PDB entry 8ED9 | electron microscopy, 3.40 A resolution | chains D and H of the 8 polymer chains in the assembly

Chain D:
Protein: Transient receptor potential cation channel, subfamily M, member 3
Organism: Mus musculus
Reference sequence: Q5F4S7 (Q5F4S7_MOUSE); residue numbers follow UniProt; this construct covers 2-1344
Amino-acid sequence (1343 residues; numbered 2 to 1344; the number before each row is that of its first residue):
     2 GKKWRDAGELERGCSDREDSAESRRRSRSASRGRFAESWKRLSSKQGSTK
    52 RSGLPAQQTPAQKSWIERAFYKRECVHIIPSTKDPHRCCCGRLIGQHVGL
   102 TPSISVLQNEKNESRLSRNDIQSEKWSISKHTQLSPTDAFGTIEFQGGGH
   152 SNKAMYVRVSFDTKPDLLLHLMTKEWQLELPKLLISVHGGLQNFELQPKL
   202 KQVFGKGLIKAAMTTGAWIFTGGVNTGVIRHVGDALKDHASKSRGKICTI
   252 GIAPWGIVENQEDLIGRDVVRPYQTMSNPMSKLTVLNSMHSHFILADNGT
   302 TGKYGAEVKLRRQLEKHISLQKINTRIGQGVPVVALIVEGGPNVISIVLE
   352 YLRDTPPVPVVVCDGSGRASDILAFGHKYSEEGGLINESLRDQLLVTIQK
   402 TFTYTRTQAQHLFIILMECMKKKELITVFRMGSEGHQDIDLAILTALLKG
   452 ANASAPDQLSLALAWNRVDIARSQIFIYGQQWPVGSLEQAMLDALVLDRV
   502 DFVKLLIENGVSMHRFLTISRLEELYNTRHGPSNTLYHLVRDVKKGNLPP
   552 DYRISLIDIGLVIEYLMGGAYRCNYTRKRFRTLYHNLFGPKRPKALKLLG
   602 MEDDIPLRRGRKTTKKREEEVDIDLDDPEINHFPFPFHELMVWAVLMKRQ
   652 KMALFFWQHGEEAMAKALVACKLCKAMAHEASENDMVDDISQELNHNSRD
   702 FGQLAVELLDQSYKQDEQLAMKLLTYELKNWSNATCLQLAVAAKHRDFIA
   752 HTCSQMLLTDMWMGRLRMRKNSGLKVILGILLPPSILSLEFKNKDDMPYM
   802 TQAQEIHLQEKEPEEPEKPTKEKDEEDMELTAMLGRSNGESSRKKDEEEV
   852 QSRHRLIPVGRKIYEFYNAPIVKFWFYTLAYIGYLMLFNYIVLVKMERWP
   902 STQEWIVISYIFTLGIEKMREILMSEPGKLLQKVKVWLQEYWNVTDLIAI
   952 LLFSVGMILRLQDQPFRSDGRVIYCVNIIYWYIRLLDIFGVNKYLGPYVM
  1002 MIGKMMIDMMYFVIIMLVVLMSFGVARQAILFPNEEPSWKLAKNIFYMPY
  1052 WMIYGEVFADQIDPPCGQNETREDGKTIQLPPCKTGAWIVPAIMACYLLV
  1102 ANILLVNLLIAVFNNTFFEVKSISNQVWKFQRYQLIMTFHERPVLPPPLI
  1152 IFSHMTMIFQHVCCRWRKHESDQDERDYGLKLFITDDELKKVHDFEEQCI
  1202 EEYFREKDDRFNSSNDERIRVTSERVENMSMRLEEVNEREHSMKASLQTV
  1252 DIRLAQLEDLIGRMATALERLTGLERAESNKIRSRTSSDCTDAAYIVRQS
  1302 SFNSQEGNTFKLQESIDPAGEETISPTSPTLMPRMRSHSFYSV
Disordered / not traced: 2-128, 383-396, 589-631, 795-860, 1068-1079, 1165-1176, 1244-1344
Residues lining bound ligands:
  - 1,2-diacyl-glycerol-3-sn-phosphate (3PH), molecule 1: Glu941, Tyr942, Trp943, Thr946, Ile949, Leu953, Val977, Asn978, Ile980, Tyr981, Ile984, Leu987, Val1000, Ile1003, Gly1004, Met1007, Gln1132
  - 1,2-diacyl-glycerol-3-sn-phosphate (3PH), molecule 2: Phe1024, Ile1094, Cys1097, Tyr1098, Val1101
  - 9Z9 ((3beta,14beta,17beta,25R)-3-[4-methoxy-3-(methoxymethyl)butoxy]spirost-5-en), molecule 1: Met887, Asn890, Tyr891, Tyr983
  - 9Z9, molecule 2: Pro1038, Ser1039, Trp1040
  - PIO ([(2R)-2-octanoyloxy-3-[oxidanyl-[(1R,2R,3S,4R,5R,6S)-2,3,6-tris(oxidanyl)-4,5-diphosphonooxy-cyclohexyl]oxy-phosphoryl]oxy-propyl] octanoate): Thr760, Ser773, Leu775, Phe875, Trp876, Ile883, Ile989, Phe990, Val992, Asn993, Lys994, Tyr995

Chain H:
Protein: Unidentified segment at the N-terminus of TRPM3
Organism: Mus musculus
Amino-acid sequence (17 residues; each row starts with the number of its first residue; X marks 17 residues of unknown identity (built as UNK)):
     1 XXXXXXXXXXXXXXXXX

Interface between chain D and chain H:
Interface residues of chain D (facing chain H), 17 residues: Ile129, His132, Thr133, Gln134, Leu135, Ser136, Pro137, Thr138, Phe141, Arg159, Val160, Ser161, Lys175, Glu176, Asp298, Asn299, Gly300

In short:
No residue of chain D is in contact with chain H. Chain D binds 1,2-diacyl-glycerol-3-sn-phosphate, compound
9Z9 and compound PIO.
Here chain D is Transient receptor potential cation channel, subfamily M, member 3 and chain H is Unidentified
segment at the N-terminus of TRPM3, both from Mus musculus. Entry 8ED9 (cryo-EM structure of TRPM3 ion channel
in the presence with PIP2 and PregS, state 2) was determined by electron microscopy (same publication as 8DDQ,
8DDR, 8DDS, 8DDT, 8DDU, 8DDV and 4 further entries).
